Entry 3UCC (X-ray diffraction, 1.50 A resolution); this record covers chains A and B.

[Chain A (and B)]
Molecule: Gamma-enolase
From: Homo sapiens
Notes: EC 4.2.1.11; chain B of this document is another copy of the same molecule, construct and numbering; everything in this record applies to it too
UniProtKB: P09104 (ENOG_HUMAN); residues 1-433 here correspond to UniProt positions 2-434 (UniProt number = residue number + 1)
Chain sequence (439 residues; row label = number of the first residue in the row):
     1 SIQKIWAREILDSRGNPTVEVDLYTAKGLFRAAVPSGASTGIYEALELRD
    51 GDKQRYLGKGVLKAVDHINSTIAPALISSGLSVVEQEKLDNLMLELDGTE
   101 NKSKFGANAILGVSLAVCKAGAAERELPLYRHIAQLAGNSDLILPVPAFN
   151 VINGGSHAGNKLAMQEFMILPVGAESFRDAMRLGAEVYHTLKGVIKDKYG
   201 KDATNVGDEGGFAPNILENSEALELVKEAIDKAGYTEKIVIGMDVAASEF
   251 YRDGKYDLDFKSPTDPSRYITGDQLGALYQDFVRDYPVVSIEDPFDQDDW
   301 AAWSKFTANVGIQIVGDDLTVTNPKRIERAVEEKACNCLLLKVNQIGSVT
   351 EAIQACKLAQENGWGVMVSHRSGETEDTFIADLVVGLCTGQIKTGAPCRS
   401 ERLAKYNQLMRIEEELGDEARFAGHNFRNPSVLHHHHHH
Unresolved in the structure: 434-439 (chain B: 433-439)
Construct notes: conflict Q3 (Glu4 in P09104); expression tag (434-439)
Metal / ion sites: Mg2+ site 1: S39 (together with 2-phosphoglyceric acid); Mg2+ site 2: D244, E292, D317 (together with 2-phosphoglyceric acid)
Residues lining bound ligands: 2-phosphoglyceric acid (2PG): G37, A38, S39, T40, H157, Q165, E166, E209, D244, E292, D317, L340, K342, S369, H370, R371, S372, K393
Swiss-Prot annotation at these positions:
  - active site: E209 (Proton donor), K342 (Proton acceptor)
  - binding site (Mg(2+)): S39, D244, E292, D317
  - binding site (substrate): H157, E166, E292, D317, S369 to S372, K393
  - modified residue: S1 (N-acetylserine), K4 (N6-acetyllysine), T25 (Phosphothreonine), Y43 (Phosphotyrosine), K59 (N6-acetyllysine), K63 (N6-acetyllysine), K88 (N6-acetyllysine), K192 (N6-acetyllysine), K196 (N6-acetyllysine), K198 (N6-acetyllysine), K201 (N6-acetyllysine), K227 (N6-acetyllysine), K232 (N6-(2-hydroxyisobutyryl)lysine), K255 (N6-acetyllysine), S262 (Phosphoserine), Y286 (Phosphotyrosine), S290 (Phosphoserine), K334 (N6-acetyllysine), K342 (N6-acetyllysine), K405 (N6-acetyllysine)
  - cross-link: K201 (Glycyl lysine isopeptide (Lys-Gly) (interchain with G-Cter in SUMO2))
Reported in the primary citation:
  - conformationally variable residues (side-chain flip): H157
  - self-association interface (contacts with another copy of this molecule); pairs are residue here / residue on that copy: N205-G159 (hydrogen bond)
  - catalytic residues: H157, E166, E209, K342, H370 (citing earlier work)

[Interface between chain A and chain B]
Residue-residue contacts (102):
  W6(A) with E414(B)
  R8(A) with R411(B); E414(B), salt bridge
  E9(A) with M410(B)
  I10(A) with N407(B); M410(B), hydrophobic
  L11(A) with M181(B), hydrophobic; L403(B), hydrophobic; N407(B), hydrogen bond (backbone-side chain)
  D12(A) with L403(B)
  S13(A) with C398(B); R399(B), hydrogen bond (backbone-backbone); S400(B)
  R14(A) with H189(B); P397(B)
  G15(A) with A185(B); H189(B), hydrogen bond (backbone-side chain); P397(B), hydrogen bond (backbone-backbone)
  N16(A) with H189(B)
  E20(A) with R411(B), salt bridge
  R31(A) with R411(B)
  Q54(A) with R182(B); E186(B); Y235(B)
  R55(A) with R182(B); E186(B)
  Y56(A) with M181(B); R182(B), hydrogen bond (side chain-backbone); A185(B), hydrophobic; E186(B), hydrogen bond (backbone-side chain)
  L57(A) with E186(B)
  A158(A) with N205(B)
  G159(A) with K201(B); D202(B); N205(B), hydrogen bond (backbone-side chain)
  N160(A) with K201(B); D202(B)
  R178(A) with E9(B), salt bridge; R55(B); L62(B)
  M181(A) with L11(B), hydrophobic; Y56(B)
  R182(A) with Q54(B), hydrogen bond (side chain-backbone); R55(B); Y56(B), hydrogen bond (backbone-side chain)
  A185(A) with G15(B); Y56(B), hydrophobic
  E186(A) with Q54(B); R55(B); Y56(B), hydrogen bond (side chain-backbone); L57(B)
  H189(A) with R14(B), hydrogen bond (side chain-backbone); G15(B); N16(B)
  K201(A) with G159(B); N160(B); K161(B); K261(B)
  D202(A) with G159(B)
  N205(A) with G159(B), hydrogen bond (side chain-backbone); N205(B); V206(B); A213(B)
  V206(A) with N205(B); V206(B), hydrogen bond (backbone-backbone); R399(B)
  A213(A) with N205(B)
  K261(A) with K201(B), hydrogen bond (backbone-side chain)
  E374(A) with S400(B)
  T375(A) with S400(B)
  E376(A) with A404(B); N407(B), hydrogen bond; R411(B), salt bridge
  P397(A) with R14(B); G15(B), hydrogen bond (backbone-backbone)
  C398(A) with S13(B); R399(B)
  R399(A) with S13(B), hydrogen bond (backbone-backbone); V206(B); C398(B); R399(B); E401(B)
  S400(A) with S13(B); E374(B); T375(B); E401(B), hydrogen bond (backbone-side chain)
  E401(A) with R399(B); S400(B), hydrogen bond (side chain-backbone)
  L403(A) with L11(B), hydrophobic; D12(B)
  A404(A) with E376(B)
  N407(A) with I10(B); L11(B), hydrogen bond (side chain-backbone); E376(B), hydrogen bond
  M410(A) with E9(B); I10(B), hydrophobic
  R411(A) with R8(B); E20(B), salt bridge; R31(B); E376(B), salt bridge
  E414(A) with W6(B), hydrogen bond; R8(B), salt bridge
Interface residues without a listed pair, chain A (52 interface residues in all): K161, Y188, T204, G207, N215, S262, Q408
Interface residues without a listed pair, chain B (50 interface residues in all): A158, Y188, T204, G207
Interface features reported in the paper:
  - pairs named by the authors: G159(A)-N205(B), N205(A)-G159(B) (hydrogen bond)

[In short]
The interface between chain A and chain B involves 52 residues on one side and 50 on the other, with 22
hydrogen bonds and 7 salt bridges. Polar contacts include R8(A)-E414(B), E20(A)-R411(B) and R178(A)-E9(B). The
paper describes a contact between G159(A) and N205(B); a hydrogen bond between N205(A) and G159(B). The paper
reports catalytic residues H157(A), E166(A) and E209(A) among others; conformational variability at H157(A).
Chain A and chain B are both Gamma-enolase (Homo sapiens); the structure, Asymmetric complex of human neuron
specific enolase-1-PGA/PEP, was determined by X-ray diffraction, deposited together with 3UCD, 3UJE, 3UJF,
3UJR and 3UJS.
